Entry 5K2X (X-ray diffraction, 1.50 A resolution); this record covers chain A.

[Chain A]
Name: Sugar ABC transporter permease
Organism: Mycobacterium tuberculosis
UniProtKB: A0A0T5Y5I3 (A0A0T5Y5I3_MYCTX); residues 34-440 here correspond to UniProt positions 20-426 (UniProt number = residue number - 14)
Chain sequence (420 residues; numbered 34 to 453; the number before each row is that of its first residue):
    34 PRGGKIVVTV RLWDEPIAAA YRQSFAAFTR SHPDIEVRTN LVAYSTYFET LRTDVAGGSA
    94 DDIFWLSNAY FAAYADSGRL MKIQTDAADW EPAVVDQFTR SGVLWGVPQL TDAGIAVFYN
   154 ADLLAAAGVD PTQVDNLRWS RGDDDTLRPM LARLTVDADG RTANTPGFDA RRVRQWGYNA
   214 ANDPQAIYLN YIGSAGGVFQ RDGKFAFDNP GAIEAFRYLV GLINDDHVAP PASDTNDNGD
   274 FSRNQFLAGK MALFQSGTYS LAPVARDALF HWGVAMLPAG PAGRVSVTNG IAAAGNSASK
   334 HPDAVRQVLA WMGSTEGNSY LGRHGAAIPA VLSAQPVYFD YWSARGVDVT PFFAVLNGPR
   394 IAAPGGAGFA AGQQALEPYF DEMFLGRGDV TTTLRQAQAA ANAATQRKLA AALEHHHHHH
Not modelled in the structure: 448-453
Differences from the reference sequence: expression tag (441-453)
From the paper describing this entry:
  - binding site for iodide ion: Gln218 (proposed by the authors, not directly observed)
  - mutagenesis - D145A, Q218A, Y292A: decreased binding to chitobiose
  - mutagenesis - D145A, Q218A, Y292A: decreased binding to d-glucosamine-6-phosphate

[Overview]
From the paper: a binding site for iodide ion at Gln218; D145A, Q218A and Y292A reduce binding to chitobiose.
Chain A is Sugar ABC transporter permease (Mycobacterium tuberculosis); the structure, Crystal structure of M.
tuberculosis UspC (tetragonal crystal form), was determined by X-ray diffraction, deposited together with
5K2Y.
